Entry 1RKM (X-ray diffraction, 2.40 A resolution); this record covers chain A.

[Chain A]
Name: Oligo-peptide binding protein
Source organism: Salmonella typhimurium
UniProtKB: P06202 (OPPA_SALTY); residues 1-517 here correspond to UniProt positions 26-542 (UniProt number = residue number + 25)
Chain sequence (517 residues; numbered 1 to 517; the number before each row is that of its first residue):
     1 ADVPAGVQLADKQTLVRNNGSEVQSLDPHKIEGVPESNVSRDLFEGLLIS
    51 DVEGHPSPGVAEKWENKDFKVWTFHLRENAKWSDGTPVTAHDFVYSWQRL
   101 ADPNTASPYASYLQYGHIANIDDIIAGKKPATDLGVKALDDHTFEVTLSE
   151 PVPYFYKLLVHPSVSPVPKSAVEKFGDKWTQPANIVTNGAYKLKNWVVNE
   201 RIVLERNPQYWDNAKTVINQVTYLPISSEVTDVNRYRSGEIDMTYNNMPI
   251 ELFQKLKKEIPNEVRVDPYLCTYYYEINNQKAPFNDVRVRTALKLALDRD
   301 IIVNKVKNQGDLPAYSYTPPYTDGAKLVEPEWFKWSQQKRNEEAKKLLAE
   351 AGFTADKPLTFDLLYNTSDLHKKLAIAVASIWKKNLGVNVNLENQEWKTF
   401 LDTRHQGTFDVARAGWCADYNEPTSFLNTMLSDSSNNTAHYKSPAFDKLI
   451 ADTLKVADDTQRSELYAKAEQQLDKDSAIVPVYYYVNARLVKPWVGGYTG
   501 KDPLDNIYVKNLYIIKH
Disulfides: Cys271-Cys417

[Summary]
Chain A is Oligo-peptide binding protein (Salmonella typhimurium); the structure, Structure of oppa, was
determined by X-ray diffraction, deposited together with 2RKM.
